Entry 7Q4W (electron microscopy, 3.78 A resolution); this record covers chains A and C of the 6 polymer chains in the assembly.

# Chain A
Molecule: Iron hydrogenase HydA1
From: Acetobacterium woodii DSM 1030
Notes: EC 1.12.7.2
UniProt: H6LFG3 (H6LFG3_ACEWD); numbering as in UniProt (aligned over 1-583)
Chain sequence (583 residues; each row starts with the number of its first residue):
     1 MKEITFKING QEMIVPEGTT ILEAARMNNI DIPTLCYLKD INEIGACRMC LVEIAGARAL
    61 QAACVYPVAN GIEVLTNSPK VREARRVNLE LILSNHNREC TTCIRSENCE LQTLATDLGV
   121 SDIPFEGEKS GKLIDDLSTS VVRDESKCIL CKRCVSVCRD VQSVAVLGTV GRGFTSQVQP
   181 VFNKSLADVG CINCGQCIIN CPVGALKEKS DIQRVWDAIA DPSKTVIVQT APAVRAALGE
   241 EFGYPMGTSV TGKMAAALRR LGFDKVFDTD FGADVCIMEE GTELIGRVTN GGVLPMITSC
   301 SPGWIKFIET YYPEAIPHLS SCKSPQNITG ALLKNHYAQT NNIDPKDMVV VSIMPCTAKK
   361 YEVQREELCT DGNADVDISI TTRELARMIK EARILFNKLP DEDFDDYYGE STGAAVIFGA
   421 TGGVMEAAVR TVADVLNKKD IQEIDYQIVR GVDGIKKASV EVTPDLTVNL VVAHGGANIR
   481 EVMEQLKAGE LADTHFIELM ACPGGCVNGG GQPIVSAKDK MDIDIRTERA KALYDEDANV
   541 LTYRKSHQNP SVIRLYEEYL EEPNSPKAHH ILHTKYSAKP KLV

# Chain C
Molecule: Iron hydrogenase HydC
From: Acetobacterium woodii DSM 1030
Notes: EC 1.12.7.2
Chain sequence (156 residues; row label = number of the first residue in the row):
     1 MAELIPVENL DVVKAIVAEH REVPGCLMQI LQETQLKYGY LPLELQGTIA DELGIPLTEV
    61 YGVATFYSQF TLKPKGKYKI GICLGTACYV RGSQAIIDKV NSVLGTQVGD TTEDGKWSVD
   121 ATRCVGACGL APVMMINEEV FGRLTVDEIP GILEKY
Not modelled in the structure: 130-156

# How chain A and chain C interact
Contacting residue pairs (17; chain A residue first):
  Val-164(A) with Pro-56(C)
  Ala-165(A) with Pro-56(C); Thr-58(C)
  Val-166(A) with Thr-58(C)
  Leu-167(A) with Thr-58(C)
  Thr-169(A) with Gly-62(C)
  Val-170(A) with Tyr-61(C), hydrophobic; Thr-65(C)
  Gly-171(A) with Thr-65(C)
  Arg-172(A) with Phe-66(C); Ser-68(C), hydrogen bond
  Val-181(A) with Leu-57(C), hydrophobic; Thr-58(C)
  Phe-182(A) with Leu-43(C); Leu-57(C), hydrophobic
  Asn-183(A) with Tyr-61(C), hydrogen bond
  Val-583(A) with Leu-57(C)
Interface residues without a listed pair, chain A (14 interface residues in all): Gly-168, Lys-581
Interface residues without a listed pair, chain C (13 interface residues in all): Glu-44, Gln-46, Gly-47, Asp-51

# Summary
Chain A and chain C form an interface of 14 and 13 residues respectively, with 2 hydrogen bonds. Polar pairs
include Arg-172(A)/Ser-68(C) and Asn-183(A)/Tyr-61(C).
Here chain A is Iron hydrogenase HydA1 and chain C is Iron hydrogenase HydC, both from Acetobacterium woodii
DSM 1030. Entry 7Q4W (CryoEM structure of electron bifurcating Fe-Fe hydrogenase HydABC complex A. woodii in
the oxidised state) was determined by electron microscopy (same publication as 7Q4V, 8A5E, 8A6T and 8BEW).
